5S54 - chains C and E of the 6 polymer chains in the assembly; structure by X-ray diffraction, 2.40 A resolution.

[Chain C]
Protein: Tubulin alpha-1B chain
Source organism: Bos taurus
UniProt: P81947 (TBA1B_BOVIN); residues 1-451 here = UniProt positions 1-451
Chain sequence (451 residues; row label = number of the first residue in the row):
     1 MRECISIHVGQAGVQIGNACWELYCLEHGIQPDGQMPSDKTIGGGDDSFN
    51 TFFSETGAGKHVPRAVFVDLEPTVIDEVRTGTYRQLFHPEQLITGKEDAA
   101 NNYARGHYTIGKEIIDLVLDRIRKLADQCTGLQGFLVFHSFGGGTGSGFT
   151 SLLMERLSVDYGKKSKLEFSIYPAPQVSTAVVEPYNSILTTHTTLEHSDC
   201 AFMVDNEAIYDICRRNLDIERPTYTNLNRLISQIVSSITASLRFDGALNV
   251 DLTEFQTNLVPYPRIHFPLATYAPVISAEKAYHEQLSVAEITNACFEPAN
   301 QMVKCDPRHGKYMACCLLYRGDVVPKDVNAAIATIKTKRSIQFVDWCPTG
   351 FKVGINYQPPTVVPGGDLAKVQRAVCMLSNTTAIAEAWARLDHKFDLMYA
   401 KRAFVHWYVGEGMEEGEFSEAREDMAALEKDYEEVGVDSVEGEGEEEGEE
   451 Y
Unresolved in the structure: 441-451
Metal / ion sites: Ca2+ site 1: D39, T41, G44, E55; Ca2+ site 2: E284 (shared with 1 residue of chain B)
Ligand contacts: GTP (guanosine-5'-triphosphate): G10, Q11, A12, Q15, I16, D69, D98, A99, A100, N101, S140, G142, G143, G144, T145, G146, I171, P173, V177, S178, T179, E183, N206, Y224, L227, N228, I231

[Chain E]
Protein: Stathmin-4
Source organism: Rattus norvegicus
UniProt: P63043 (STMN4_RAT); residues 5-145 here correspond to UniProt positions 49-189 (UniProt number = residue number + 44)
Chain sequence (143 residues; numbered 3 to 145; the number before each row is that of its first residue):
     3 MADMEVIELNKCTSGQSFEVILKPPSFDGVPEFNASLPRRRDPSLEEIQK
    53 KLEAAEERRKYQEAELLKHLAEKREHEREVIQKAIEENNNFIKMAKEKLA
   103 QKMESNKENREAHLAAMLERLQEKDKHAEEVRKNKELKEEASR
Unresolved in the structure: 3-5, 29-43, 144-145
Sequence notes: initiating methionine (3); expression tag (4)
UniProt features mapped onto this chain:
  - modified residue: S46 (Phosphoserine)

[How chain C and chain E interact]
Contacting residue pairs (34; chain C residue first):
  H107(C) - K104(E)
  H107(C) - M105(E)
  Y108(C) - K104(E)
  Y108(C) - M105(E)  hydrophobic
  Y108(C) - N108(E)
  T109(C) - R112(E)
  K112(C) - M105(E)
  L152(C) - L101(E)  hydrophobic
  E155(C) - L101(E)
  E155(C) - K104(E)  salt bridge
  R156(C) - L101(E)
  S158(C) - F93(E)
  S158(C) - I94(E)
  V159(C) - I94(E)
  V159(C) - A97(E)  hydrophobic
  V159(C) - K98(E)
  G162(C) - N90(E)
  G162(C) - I94(E)
  K163(C) - N90(E)  hydrogen bond (backbone-side chain)
  T193(C) - K104(E)
  E196(C) - F93(E)
  E196(C) - K100(E)  salt bridge
  H197(C) - F93(E)
  H197(C) - A97(E)
  V409(C) - H115(E)  hydrogen bond (backbone-side chain)
  G410(C) - R112(E)
  E411(C) - N108(E)
  E411(C) - R112(E)  salt bridge
  G412(C) - N108(E)  hydrogen bond (backbone-side chain)
  G412(C) - N111(E)  hydrogen bond (backbone-side chain)
  G412(C) - R112(E)
  M413(C) - N108(E)
  E414(C) - S107(E)  hydrogen bond
  E414(C) - N111(E)  hydrogen bond
Also at the interface, not in a pair above, chain C (21 interface residues in all): E417
Also at the interface, not in a pair above, chain E (15 interface residues in all): E89

[Summary]
The interface between chain C and chain E involves 21 residues on one side and 15 on the other; the contacts
include 6 hydrogen bonds and 3 salt bridges. Polar pairs include E155(C)-K104(E), E196(C)-K100(E) and
E411(C)-R112(E). Bound to chain C: GTP.
Chain C is Tubulin alpha-1B chain (Bos taurus) and chain E is Stathmin-4 (Rattus norvegicus); the structure,
Tubulin-Z2856434816-complex, was determined by X-ray diffraction together with 5S4L, 5S4M, 5S4N, 5S4O, 5S4P,
5S4Q and 52 further entries from the same study.
